Entry 4LO7 (X-ray diffraction, 3.73 A resolution); this record covers chains C and D of the 4 polymer chains in the assembly.

Chain C:
Name: Ha-17
Source organism: Clostridium botulinum
UniProt: Q45878 (Q45878_CLOBO); residue numbers follow UniProt; this construct covers 2-146
Amino-acid sequence (147 residues; numbered 0 to 146; the number before each row is that of its first residue; numbering starts at 0):
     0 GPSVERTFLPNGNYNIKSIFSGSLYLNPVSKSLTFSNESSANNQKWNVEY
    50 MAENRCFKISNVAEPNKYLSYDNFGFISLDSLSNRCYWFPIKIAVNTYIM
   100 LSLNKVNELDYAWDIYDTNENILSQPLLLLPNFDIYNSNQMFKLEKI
Disordered / not traced: 0-7
Differences from the reference sequence: expression tag (0-1)

Chain D:
Name: Ha-33
Source organism: Clostridium botulinum
UniProt: Q45871 (Q45871_CLOBO); numbering as in UniProt (aligned over 2-293)
Amino-acid sequence (296 residues; row label = number of the first residue in the row):
     2 EHYSVIQNSLNDKIVTISCKADTNLFFYQVAGNVSLFQQTRNYLERWRLI
    52 YDSNKAAYKIKSMDIHNTNLVLTWNAPTHNISTQQDSNADNQYWLLLKDI
   102 GNNSFIIASYKNPNLVLYADTVARNLKLSTLNNSNYIKFIIEDYIISDLN
   152 NFTCKISPILDLNKVVQQVDVTNLNVNLYTWDYGRNQKWTIRYNEEKAAY
   202 QFFNTILSNGVLTWIFSNGNTVRVSSSNDQNNDAQYWLINPVSDTDETYT
   252 ITNLRDTTKALDLYGGQTANGTAIQVFNYHGDDNQKWNIRNPPGSA
Disordered / not traced: 2-8, 295-297
Differences from the reference sequence: expression tag (294-297)
What the authors report for this chain:
  - mutagenesis - D263A, F278A: abolished binding to Lac
  - specificity-determining residues: Y180, N187, F278 (proposed by the authors, not directly observed)

Chain C / chain D interface:
Pairs across the interface (28):
  S29(C) with T79(D)
  S31(C) with P78(D), hydrogen bond (side chain-backbone); T79(D); H80(D), hydrogen bond
  T33(C) with P78(D)
  D71(C) with H80(D), salt bridge
  F73(C) with Y119(D); K128(D); L129(D); S130(D); T131(D)
  F75(C) with P78(D); H80(D)
  Y115(C) with K112(D); N113(D); P114(D); N115(D)
  L122(C) with K112(D)
  S123(C) with A77(D); P78(D)
  Q124(C) with W75(D); P78(D); K112(D), hydrogen bond (side chain-backbone); N113(D), hydrogen bond
  P125(C) with W75(D); P78(D)
  L127(C) with L116(D), hydrophobic
  L129(C) with T131(D)
Interface residues without a listed pair, chain C (17 interface residues in all): V28, K30, G74, T117

Summary:
The interface between chain C and chain D involves 17 residues on one side and 15 on the other; the contacts
include 4 hydrogen bonds and 1 salt bridge. Among the polar pairs are D71(C)-H80(D), S31(C)-P78(D) and
S31(C)-H80(D). From the paper: D263A and F278A of chain D abolish binding to Lac; specificity determinants
Y180(D), N187(D) and F278(D).
Here chain C is Ha-17 and chain D is Ha-33, both from Clostridium botulinum. Entry 4LO7 (HA70(D3)-HA17-HA33)
was determined by X-ray diffraction (same publication as 4LO0, 4LO1, 4LO2, 4LO3, 4LO4, 4LO5 and 4LO6).
